2R93 - chains D and G of the 13 polymer chains in the assembly; structure by X-ray diffraction, 4.00 A resolution.

== Chain D ==
Protein: DNA-directed RNA polymerase II subunit RPB4
Source organism: Saccharomyces cerevisiae
Notes: EC 2.7.7.6
UniProtKB: P20433 (RPB4_YEAST); numbering as in UniProt (aligned over 1-221)
Amino-acid sequence (221 residues; numbered 1 to 221; the number before each row is that of its first residue):
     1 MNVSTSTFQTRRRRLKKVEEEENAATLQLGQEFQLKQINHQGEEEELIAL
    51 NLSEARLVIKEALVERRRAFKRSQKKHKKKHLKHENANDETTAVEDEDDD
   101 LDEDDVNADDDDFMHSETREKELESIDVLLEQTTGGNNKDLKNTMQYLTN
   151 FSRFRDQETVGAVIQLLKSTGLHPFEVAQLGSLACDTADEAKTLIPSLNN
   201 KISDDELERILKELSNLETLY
Disordered / not traced: 1-2, 77-117
Curated features (UniProtKB/Swiss-Prot):
  - modified residue: Met1 (N-acetylmethionine), Thr91 (Phosphothreonine), Thr92 (Phosphothreonine)

== Chain G ==
Protein: DNA-directed RNA polymerase II subunit RPB7
Source organism: Saccharomyces cerevisiae
Notes: EC 2.7.7.6
UniProtKB: P34087 (RPB7_YEAST); residue numbers follow UniProt; this construct covers 1-171
Amino-acid sequence (171 residues; row label = number of the first residue in the row):
     1 MFFIKDLSLNITLHPSFFGPRMKQYLKTKLLEEVEGSCTGKFGYILCVLD
    51 YDNIDIQRGRILPTDGSAEFNVKYRAVVFKPFKGEVVDGTVVSCSQHGFE
   101 VQVGPMKVFVTKHLMPQDLTFNAGSNPPSYQSSEDVITIKSRIRVKIEGC
   151 ISQVSSIHAIGSIKEDYLGAI
Curated features (UniProtKB/Swiss-Prot):
  - mutagenesis: Val108 to His113 (Lowers nucleic-acid binding of RPB4-RPB7 by 10-fold; no effect on association with Pol II core complex; abolishes transcriptional activity of Pol II), Ile151 to His158 (No effect on nucleic-acid binding of RPB4-RPB7 and on association with Pol II core complex; abolishes transcriptional activity of Pol II)

== How chain D and chain G interact ==
Contacting residue pairs - 83 pairs, chain D then chain G:
  Val3(D) - Leu9(G)  hydrophobic
  Val3(D) - Asn10(G)
  Ser4(D) - Leu9(G)
  Thr5(D) - Leu7(G)
  Thr5(D) - Ser8(G)
  Thr5(D) - Phe42(G)
  Thr5(D) - Tyr74(G)  hydrogen bond
  Ser6(D) - Leu7(G)
  Ser6(D) - Ser8(G)  hydrogen bond (backbone-backbone)
  Thr7(D) - Lys5(G)
  Thr7(D) - Phe42(G)
  Phe8(D) - Asp6(G)
  Phe8(D) - Lys73(G)
  Asn23(D) - Lys83(G)
  Ala24(D) - Lys83(G)
  Ala25(D) - Lys83(G)  hydrogen bond (backbone-backbone)
  Ala25(D) - Gly84(G)
  Leu29(D) - Phe3(G)  hydrophobic
  Leu29(D) - Phe82(G)  hydrophobic
  Glu32(D) - Lys5(G)  hydrogen bond (backbone-side chain)
  Glu32(D) - Lys41(G)
  Glu32(D) - Phe42(G)
  Phe33(D) - Lys80(G)
  Gln37(D) - Lys5(G)  hydrogen bond
  Ile38(D) - Asp6(G)
  Asn39(D) - Asp6(G)
  Asn39(D) - Arg75(G)  hydrogen bond
  His40(D) - Lys73(G)
  Glu45(D) - Arg75(G)  salt bridge
  Leu47(D) - Phe3(G)  hydrophobic
  Ile48(D) - Phe2(G)
  Ile48(D) - Phe3(G)
  Ile48(D) - Ile4(G)  hydrogen bond (backbone-backbone)
  Ala49(D) - Phe2(G)
  Leu50(D) - Met1(G)  hydrogen bond (backbone-backbone)
  Leu50(D) - Phe2(G)  hydrogen bond (backbone-backbone)
  Leu50(D) - Ile4(G)  hydrophobic
  Ala55(D) - Phe2(G)  hydrophobic
  Val58(D) - Ile4(G)  hydrophobic
  Val58(D) - Leu49(G)  hydrophobic
  Ala62(D) - Leu49(G)  hydrophobic
  Ala62(D) - Asp50(G)
  Leu63(D) - Cys47(G)  hydrophobic
  Arg66(D) - Glu35(G)  salt bridge
  Arg66(D) - Cys47(G)
  Arg66(D) - Val48(G)  hydrogen bond (side chain-backbone)
  Arg66(D) - Tyr51(G)
  Ala69(D) - Asp52(G)
  Arg72(D) - Asp52(G)  salt bridge
  Ser73(D) - Gln24(G)
  Asn138(D) - Glu35(G)  hydrogen bond (side chain-backbone)
  Asn138(D) - Gly36(G)
  Asp140(D) - Tyr44(G)
  Asp140(D) - Pro105(G)
  Leu141(D) - Leu46(G)
  Asn143(D) - Gln102(G)  hydrogen bond
  Thr144(D) - Phe2(G)
  Thr144(D) - Leu46(G)
  Thr144(D) - Pro105(G)
  Tyr147(D) - Asp88(G)  hydrogen bond (side chain-backbone)
  Tyr147(D) - Gly89(G)
  Tyr147(D) - Gln102(G)
  Tyr147(D) - Val103(G)  hydrophobic
  Tyr147(D) - Gly104(G)
  Leu148(D) - Phe2(G)  hydrophobic
  Asn150(D) - Arg142(G)  hydrogen bond
  Phe151(D) - Asp88(G)
  Phe151(D) - Gly89(G)
  Phe151(D) - Thr90(G)
  Phe175(D) - Met1(G)  hydrophobic
  Phe175(D) - Glu85(G)
  Ala178(D) - Met1(G)
  Gln179(D) - Met1(G)
  Gln179(D) - Val86(G)
  Leu183(D) - Val86(G)
  Leu183(D) - Asp88(G)
  Leu183(D) - Arg144(G)
  Ala184(D) - Arg144(G)
  Asp189(D) - Tyr167(G)
  Glu190(D) - Tyr167(G)
  Thr193(D) - Tyr167(G)
  Leu194(D) - Val86(G)
  Leu194(D) - Arg144(G)
Also at the interface, not in a pair above, chain D (51 interface residues in all): Gly30, Leu52, Phe70, Ser182
Also at the interface, not in a pair above, chain G (46 interface residues in all): Leu31, Val77, Val87, Leu168

== Summary ==
Chain D and chain G form an interface of 51 and 46 residues respectively, with 14 hydrogen bonds and 3 salt
bridges. Among the polar pairs are Glu45(D)-Arg75(G), Arg66(D)-Glu35(G) and Arg72(D)-Asp52(G). Curated
annotation (UniProt) lists 14 mutagenesis sites on chain G.
Here chain D is DNA-directed RNA polymerase II subunit RPB4 and chain G is DNA-directed RNA polymerase II
subunit RPB7, both from Saccharomyces cerevisiae. Entry 2R93 (Elongation complex of RNA polymerase II with a
hepatitis delta virus-derived RNA stem loop) was determined by X-ray diffraction, deposited together with
2R92.
